2VDL - chains A and B of the 4 polymer chains in the assembly; structure by X-ray diffraction, 2.75 A resolution.

# Chain A
Molecule: Integrin alpha-iib
Source organism: Homo sapiens
Notes: fragment: headpiece, residues 32-483
UniProt: P08514 (ITA2B_HUMAN); residues 1-452 here correspond to UniProt positions 32-483 (UniProt number = residue number + 31)
Sequence (452 residues; numbered 1 to 452; the number before each row is that of its first residue):
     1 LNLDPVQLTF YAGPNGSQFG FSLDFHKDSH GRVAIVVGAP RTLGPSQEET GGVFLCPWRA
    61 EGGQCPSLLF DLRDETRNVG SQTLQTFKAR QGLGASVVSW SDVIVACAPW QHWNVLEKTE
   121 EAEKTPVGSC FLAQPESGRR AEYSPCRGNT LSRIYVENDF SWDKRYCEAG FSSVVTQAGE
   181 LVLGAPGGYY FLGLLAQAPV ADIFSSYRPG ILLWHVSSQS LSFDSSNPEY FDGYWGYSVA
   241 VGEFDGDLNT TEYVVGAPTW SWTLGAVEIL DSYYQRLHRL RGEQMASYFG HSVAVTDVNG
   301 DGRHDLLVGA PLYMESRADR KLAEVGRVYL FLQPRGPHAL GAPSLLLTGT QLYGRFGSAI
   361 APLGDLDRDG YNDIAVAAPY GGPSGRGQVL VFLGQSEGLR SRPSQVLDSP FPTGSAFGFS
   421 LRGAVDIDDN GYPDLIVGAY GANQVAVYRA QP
Disulfides: C56-C65, C107-C130, C146-C167
Covalent attachments: N-acetylglucosamine (NAG) linked to N15, N249
Sequence notes: conflict G282 (Ala313 in P08514)
Ion coordination: Ca2+ site 1: E243, D245, D247, T250, E252; Ca2+ site 2: D297, N299, D301, R303, D305; Ca2+ site 3: D365, D367, D369, Y371, D373; Ca2+ site 4: D426, D428, N430, Y432, D434
UniProt features mapped onto this chain:
  - binding site (Ca(2+)): E243, D245, D247, T250, E252, D297, N299, D301, R303, D305, D365, D367, D369, Y371, D373, D426, D428, N430, Y432, D434
  - glycosylation (N-linked (GlcNAc...) asparagine): N15, N249

# Chain B
Molecule: Integrin beta-3
Source organism: Homo sapiens
Notes: fragment: headpiece, residues 27-487
UniProt: P05106 (ITB3_HUMAN); residues 1-461 here correspond to UniProt positions 27-487 (UniProt number = residue number + 26)
Sequence (461 residues; row label = number of the first residue in the row):
     1 GPNICTTRGV SSCQQCLAVS PMCAWCSDEA LPLGSPRCDL KENLLKDNCA PESIEFPVSE
    61 ARVLEDRPLS DKGSGDSSQV TQVSPQRIAL RLRPDDSKNF SIQVRQVEDY PVDIYYLMDL
   121 SYSMKDDLWS IQNLGTKLAT QMRKLTSNLR IGFGAFVDKP VSPYMYISPP EALENPCYDM
   181 KTTCLPMFGY KHVLTLTDQV TRFNEEVKKQ SVSRNRDAPE GGFDAIMQAT VCDEKIGWRN
   241 DASHLLVFTT DAKTHIALDG RLAGIVQPND GQCHVGSDNH YSASTTMDYP SLGLMTEKLS
   301 QKNINLIFAV TENVVNLYQN YSELIPGTTV GVLSMDSSNV LQLIVDAYGK IRSKVELEVR
   361 DLPEELSLSF NATCLNNEVI PGLKSCMGLK IGDTVSFSIE AKVRGCPQEK EKSFTIKPVG
   421 FKDSLIVQVT FDCDCACQAQ AEPNSHRCNN GNGTFECGVC R
Not modelled in the structure: 73-77
Disulfides: C5-C23, C13-C435, C16-C38, C26-C49, C177-C184, C232-C273, C374-C386, C406-C433, C437-C457, C448-C460
Covalent attachments: N-acetylglucosamine (NAG) linked to N99, N320, N371
Ion coordination: Mg2+: S121, S123, E220 (together with cacodylate ion); Ca2+ site 1: S123, D126, D127, D251 (together with glycerol); Ca2+ site 2: D158, N215, D217, P219, E220
UniProt features mapped onto this chain:
  - region: C177 to C184 (Involved in CX3CL1-, NRG1-, FGF1- and IGF1-binding), Q267 to M287 (CX3CL1-binding)
  - binding site (Mg(2+)): S121, S123, E220
  - binding site (Ca(2+)): S123, D126, D127, D158, N215, D217, P219, E220, D251, M335
  - glycosylation (N-linked (GlcNAc...) asparagine): N99, N320, N371, N452

# Interface between chain A and chain B
Residue-residue contacts - 67 pairs, chain A then chain B:
  Q18(A) - V266(B)
  F21(A) - R261(B)
  F21(A) - V266(B)  hydrophobic
  R41(A) - G264(B)  hydrogen bond (side chain-backbone)
  W110(A) - R261(B)  hydrogen bond (side chain-backbone)
  W110(A) - L262(B)  hydrogen bond (side chain-backbone)
  W110(A) - G264(B)
  H112(A) - S162(B)  hydrogen bond
  H112(A) - I167(B)
  E121(A) - S168(B)  hydrogen bond
  E121(A) - P169(B)
  E123(A) - Y166(B)
  E123(A) - S168(B)
  E123(A) - D179(B)
  E123(A) - R216(B)  salt bridge
  K124(A) - I167(B)
  K124(A) - S168(B)  hydrogen bond (backbone-side chain)
  T125(A) - R216(B)
  P126(A) - S162(B)
  P126(A) - P163(B)  hydrophobic
  Y166(A) - R216(B)
  E168(A) - P163(B)
  E168(A) - L262(B)
  F171(A) - R261(B)
  Y190(A) - Y166(B)
  Y190(A) - R216(B)  hydrogen bond (side chain-backbone)
  F191(A) - P163(B)  hydrophobic
  F191(A) - D217(B)
  F231(A) - K253(B)  hydrogen bond (backbone-side chain)
  D232(A) - P219(B)
  D232(A) - K253(B)  salt bridge
  Y234(A) - H255(B)
  Y234(A) - D259(B)
  Y234(A) - L262(B)  hydrophobic
  Y237(A) - L258(B)  hydrogen bond (side chain-backbone)
  Y237(A) - R261(B)
  T259(A) - D259(B)
  W262(A) - K253(B)
  W262(A) - L317(B)
  T263(A) - I256(B)
  T263(A) - Y321(B)  hydrogen bond
  M285(A) - L317(B)  hydrophobic
  M285(A) - N320(B)
  M285(A) - Y321(B)  hydrophobic
  M285(A) - L324(B)
  A286(A) - I256(B)  hydrophobic
  A286(A) - L292(B)  hydrophobic
  Y288(A) - I256(B)  hydrophobic
  Y288(A) - A257(B)
  Y288(A) - L258(B)  hydrogen bond (side chain-backbone)
  Y288(A) - D259(B)  hydrogen bond
  H291(A) - L258(B)
  P311(A) - L258(B)  hydrophobic
  L312(A) - A257(B)
  L312(A) - L258(B)  hydrophobic
  M314(A) - G293(B)
  M314(A) - L324(B)
  L322(A) - L324(B)
  E324(A) - S291(B)  hydrogen bond
  Y353(A) - G293(B)  hydrogen bond (side chain-backbone)
  Y353(A) - L294(B)
  Y353(A) - E297(B)  hydrogen bond
  R355(A) - L258(B)
  R355(A) - P268(B)
  Y380(A) - P268(B)
  F419(A) - R261(B)
  Y440(A) - V266(B)
Also at the interface, not in a pair above, chain A (41 interface residues in all): A95, N114, G187, Q284, R320
Also at the interface, not in a pair above, chain B (34 interface residues in all): A218, A263, E323, P326

# Overview
41 residues of chain A and 34 residues of chain B are in contact, with 15 hydrogen bonds and 2 salt bridges.
Among the polar pairs are E123(A)-R216(B), D232(A)-K253(B) and R41(A)-G264(B). Covalently linked
N-acetylglucosamine: at N15(A) and N249(A).
Chain A is Integrin alpha-iib and chain B is Integrin beta-3, both from Homo sapiens; the structure,
Re-refinement of Integrin AlphaIIbBeta3 Headpiece, was determined by X-ray diffraction, deposited together
with 2VC2, 2VDK, 2VDM, 2VDN, 2VDO, 2VDP, 2VDQ and 2VDR.
